PDB entry 1DQ0 | X-ray diffraction, 1.70 A resolution | chain A

Chain A:
Name: Concanavalin-Br
From: Canavalia ensiformis
UniProtKB: P55915 (CONA_CANBR); numbering as in UniProt (aligned over 1-237)
Chain sequence (237 residues; numbered 1 to 237; the number before each row is that of its first residue):
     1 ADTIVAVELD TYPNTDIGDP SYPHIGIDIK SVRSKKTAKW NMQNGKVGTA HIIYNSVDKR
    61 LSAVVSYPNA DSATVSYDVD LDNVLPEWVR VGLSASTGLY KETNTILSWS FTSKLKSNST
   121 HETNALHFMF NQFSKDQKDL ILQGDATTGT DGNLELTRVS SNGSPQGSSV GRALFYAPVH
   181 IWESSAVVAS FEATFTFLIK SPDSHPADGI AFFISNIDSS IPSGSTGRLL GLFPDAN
Construct notes: conflict D58 (Gly in P55915), A70 (Gly in P55915), D151 (Glu in P55915), E155 (Arg in P55915)
Curated features (UniProtKB/Swiss-Prot):
  - binding site (Mn(2+)): E8, D10, D19, H24, S34
  - binding site (Ca(2+)): D10, Y12, N14, D19, D208
  - binding site (a carbohydrate): Y12, L99, Y100, R228

Overview:
From UniProt: 5 Mn2+-binding residues, 5 Ca2+-binding residues and 4 carbohydrate-binding residues.
Chain A is Concanavalin-Br (Canavalia ensiformis); the structure, Locked, metal-free concanavalin A, a minor
species in solution, was determined by X-ray diffraction, deposited together with 1DQ1, 1DQ2, 1DQ4, 1DQ5 and
1DQ6.
